PDB entry 8JN2 | electron microscopy, 4.10 A resolution (low resolution: residue-level contacts below are approximate; hydrogen-bond / salt-bridge calls are withheld) | chains H and L of the 8 polymer chains in the assembly

== Chain H ==
Protein: Human antibody DENV-115 heavy chain
From: Homo sapiens
Notes: antibody fragment or engineered binder
Chain sequence (122 residues; each row starts with the number of its first residue):
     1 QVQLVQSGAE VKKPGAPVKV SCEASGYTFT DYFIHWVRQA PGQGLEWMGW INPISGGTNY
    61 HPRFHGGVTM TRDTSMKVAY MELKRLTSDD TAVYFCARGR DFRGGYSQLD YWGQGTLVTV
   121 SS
Cystine bridges: C22-C96

== Chain L ==
Protein: Human antibody DENV-115 light chain
From: Homo sapiens
Notes: antibody fragment or engineered binder
Chain sequence (110 residues; row label = number of the first residue in the row):
     1 QSVLTQPPSA SGTPGQRVTI SCSGGSSNIA INTVNWYQQV PGTAPKLLMY SNNQRPSGVP
    61 DRFSGSKSGT SASLAISGLQ SEDEADYYCA TWDDSLKDVL FGGGTKLTVL
Disordered / not traced: 1
Cystine bridges: C22-C89

== How chain H and chain L interact ==
Contacting residue pairs (28):
  G44(H) - Y88(L)
  G44(H) - G103(L)
  L45(H) - P45(L)
  L45(H) - Y88(L)
  L45(H) - F101(L)
  W47(H) - D98(L)
  W47(H) - V99(L)
  W50(H) - W92(L)
  H61(H) - D98(L)
  P62(H) - D98(L)
  F95(H) - A44(L)
  F95(H) - P45(L)
  R103(H) - N32(L)
  G104(H) - T33(L)
  Y106(H) - W92(L)
  Y106(H) - V99(L)
  S107(H) - N35(L)
  S107(H) - Y37(L)
  S107(H) - A90(L)
  S107(H) - V99(L)
  Q108(H) - N35(L)
  Q108(H) - Y50(L)
  L109(H) - Y37(L)
  L109(H) - L47(L)
  D110(H) - L47(L)
  W112(H) - Y37(L)
  W112(H) - P45(L)
  G113(H) - A44(L)
Interface residues without a listed pair, chain H (19 interface residues in all): Q39, Q43, E46
Interface residues without a listed pair, chain L (19 interface residues in all): Q39, T43, S51, G102

== In short ==
The chain H/chain L interface involves 19 residues from each chain.
Chain H is Human antibody DENV-115 heavy chain and chain L is Human antibody DENV-115 light chain, both from
Homo sapiens; the structure, Cryo-EM structure of dengue virus serotype 3 strain 863DK in complex with human
antibody DENV-115 Fab ..., was determined by electron microscopy, deposited together with 8JN1 and 8JN3.
